2NZM - chain A; structure by X-ray diffraction, 1.80 A resolution.

# Chain A
Molecule: Pectate lyase
Source organism: Bacillus subtilis
Notes: EC 4.2.2.2
UniProtKB: P39116 (PEL_BACSU); residues 1-399 here correspond to UniProt positions 22-420 (UniProt number = residue number + 21)
Sequence (399 residues; each row starts with the number of its first residue):
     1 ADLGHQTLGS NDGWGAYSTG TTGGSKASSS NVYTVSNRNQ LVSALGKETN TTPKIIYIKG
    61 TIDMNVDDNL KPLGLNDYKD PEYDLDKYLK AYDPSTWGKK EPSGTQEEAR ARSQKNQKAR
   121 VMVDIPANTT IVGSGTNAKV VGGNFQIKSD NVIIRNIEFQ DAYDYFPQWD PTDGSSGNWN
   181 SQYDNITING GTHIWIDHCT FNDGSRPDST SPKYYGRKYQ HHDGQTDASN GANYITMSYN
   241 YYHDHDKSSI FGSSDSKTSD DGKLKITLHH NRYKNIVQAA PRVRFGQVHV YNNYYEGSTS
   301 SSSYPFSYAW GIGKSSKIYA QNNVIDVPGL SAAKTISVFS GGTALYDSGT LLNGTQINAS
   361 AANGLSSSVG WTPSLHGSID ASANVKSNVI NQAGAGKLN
Differences from the reference sequence: engineered mutation Ala-279 (Arg300 in P39116)
Swiss-Prot annotation at these positions:
  - binding site (Ca(2+)): Asp-184, Asp-223, Asp-227
Metal / ion sites: Ca2+ site 1: Asp-173, Asn-180 (together with alpha-D-galactopyranuronic acid); Ca2+ site 2: Asp-184, Asp-223, Asp-227 (together with alpha-D-galactopyranuronic acid); Ca2+ site 3: Asp-223 (together with alpha-D-galactopyranuronic acid)
Small-molecule neighbours: alpha-D-galactopyranuronic acid (ADA): Lys-118, Asp-173, Asn-178, Asn-180, Gln-182, Asn-189, Asp-223, Asp-227, Ser-229, Asn-230, Lys-247, Ile-250, Ser-253, Lys-257, Gln-278, Arg-282, Arg-284, Tyr-308, Phe-339

# Overview
Chain A binds alpha-D-galactopyranuronic acid. Asp-173 and Asn-180 coordinate Ca2+ site 1. Asp-184, Asp-223
and Asp-227 coordinate Ca2+ site 2. From UniProt: 3 Ca2+-binding residues.
Chain A is Pectate lyase (Bacillus subtilis); the structure, Hexasaccharide I bound to Bacillus subtilis
pectate lyase, was determined by X-ray diffraction, deposited together with 3KRG, 2O04, 2O0V, 2O17 and 2O1D.
